Entry 5EK2 (X-ray diffraction, 2.68 A resolution); this record covers chain A.

== Chain A ==
Protein: Indoleamine 2,3-dioxygenase 1
Organism: Homo sapiens
Notes: EC 1.13.11.52
UniProtKB: P14902 (I23O1_HUMAN); residue numbers follow UniProt; this construct covers 1-403
Sequence (403 residues; numbered 1 to 403; the number before each row is that of its first residue):
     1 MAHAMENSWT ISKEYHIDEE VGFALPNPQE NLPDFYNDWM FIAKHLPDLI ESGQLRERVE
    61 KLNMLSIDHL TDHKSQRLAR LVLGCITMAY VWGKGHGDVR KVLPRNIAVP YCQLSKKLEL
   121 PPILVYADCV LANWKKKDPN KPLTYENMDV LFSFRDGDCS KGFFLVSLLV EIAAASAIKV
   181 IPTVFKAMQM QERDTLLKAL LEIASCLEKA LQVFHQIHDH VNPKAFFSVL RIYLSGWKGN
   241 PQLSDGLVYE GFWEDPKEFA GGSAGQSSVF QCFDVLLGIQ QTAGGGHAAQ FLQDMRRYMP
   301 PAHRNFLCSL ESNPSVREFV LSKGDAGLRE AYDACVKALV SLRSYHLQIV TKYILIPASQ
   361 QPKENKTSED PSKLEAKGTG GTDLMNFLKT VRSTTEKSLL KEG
Disordered / not traced: 1-11, 362-379
Curated features (UniProtKB/Swiss-Prot):
  - binding site (heme b): H346

== Overview ==
From UniProt: heme b-binding residue H346.
Chain A is Indoleamine 2,3-dioxygenase 1 (Homo sapiens); the structure, Crystal structure of the indoleamine
2,3-dioxygenagse 1 (IDO1) complexed with NLG919 analogue, was determined by X-ray diffraction together with
5ETW, 5EK3 and 5EK4 from the same study.
